5X6B - chains I and J of the 5 polymer chains in the assembly; structure by X-ray diffraction, 2.60 A resolution.

[Chain I (and J)]
Name: O-phospho-L-seryl-tRNA:Cys-tRNA synthase
Source organism: Methanocaldococcus jannaschii DSM 2661
Notes: chain J of this document is another copy of the same molecule, construct and numbering; everything in this record applies to it too
Amino-acid sequence (417 residues; each row starts with the number of its first residue; numbers below 1 keep their minus sign (Met-20 is residue -20)):
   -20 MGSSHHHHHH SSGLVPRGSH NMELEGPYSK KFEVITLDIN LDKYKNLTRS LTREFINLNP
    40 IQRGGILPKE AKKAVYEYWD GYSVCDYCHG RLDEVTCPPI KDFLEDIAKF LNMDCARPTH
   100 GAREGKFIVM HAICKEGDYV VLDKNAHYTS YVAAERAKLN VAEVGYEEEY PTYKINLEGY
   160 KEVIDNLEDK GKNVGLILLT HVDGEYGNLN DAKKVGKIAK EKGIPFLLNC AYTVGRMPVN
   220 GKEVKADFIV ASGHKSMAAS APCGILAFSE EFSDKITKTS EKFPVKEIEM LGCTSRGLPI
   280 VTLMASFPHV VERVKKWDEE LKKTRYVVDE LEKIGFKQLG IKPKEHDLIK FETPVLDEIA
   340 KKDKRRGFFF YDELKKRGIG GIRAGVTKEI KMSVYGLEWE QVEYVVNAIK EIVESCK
Disordered / not traced: -20 to 15, 62-75 (chain J: -20 to 12, 66-72)
Modified positions: Lys234 ((2S)-2-amino-6-[[3-hydroxy-2-methyl-5-(phosphonooxymethyl)pyridin-4-yl]methylideneamino]hexanoic acid; LLP)
What the authors report for this chain:
  - binding site for tRNACys: Asn19, Asp21, Asn25, Arg345, Gly346, Phe347, Gly364
  - specificity-determining residues: Gly346, Phe347, Gly364
  - mutagenesis - G346A, F347A, G364A: decreased binding to tRNACys

[Interface between chain I and chain J]
Pairs across the interface - 148 pairs, chain I then chain J:
  Leu16(I) with Lys88(J)
  Ile18(I) with Asp85(J); Lys88(J)
  Leu20(I) with Phe286(J), hydrophobic; Pro287(J)
  Tyr23(I) with Asp81(J), hydrogen bond (side chain-backbone); Phe82(J), hydrogen bond (side chain-backbone); Asp85(J), hydrogen bond; Met283(J); Pro287(J), hydrophobic
  Leu26(I) with Tyr57(J); Val280(J); Met283(J), hydrophobic
  Thr27(I) with Lys52(J); Glu56(J)
  Arg28(I) with Glu56(J)
  Ser29(I) with Glu56(J); Tyr57(J)
  Thr31(I) with Glu56(J)
  Arg32(I) with Tyr55(J), hydrogen bond (side chain-backbone); Glu56(J); Trp58(J)
  Ile40(I) with Tyr61(J); Val63(J), hydrophobic
  Gln41(I) with Tyr61(J), hydrogen bond (side chain-backbone); Val63(J)
  Gly44(I) with Asp59(J); Gly60(J), hydrogen bond (backbone-backbone)
  Ile45(I) with Asp59(J)
  Leu46(I) with Trp58(J), hydrophobic; Asp59(J), hydrogen bond (backbone-side chain)
  Glu49(I) with Lys24(J)
  Lys51(I) with Trp58(J)
  Val54(I) with Val54(J), hydrophobic; Trp58(J), hydrophobic
  Tyr55(I) with Arg32(J), hydrogen bond (backbone-side chain)
  Glu56(I) with Leu26(J); Thr27(J); Arg28(J); Ser29(J), hydrogen bond (side chain-backbone); Thr31(J), hydrogen bond (backbone-side chain); Arg32(J)
  Tyr57(I) with Leu26(J); Ser29(J), hydrogen bond
  Trp58(I) with Arg32(J); Leu46(J); Lys51(J); Val54(J), hydrophobic; Ser239(J), hydrogen bond (backbone-side chain)
  Asp59(I) with Gln41(J), hydrogen bond (backbone-side chain); Gly44(J); Ile45(J); Leu46(J), hydrogen bond (side chain-backbone)
  Gly60(I) with Gln41(J)
  Phe82(I) with Tyr23(J)
  Asp85(I) with Lys22(J), salt bridge; Tyr23(J), hydrogen bond
  Lys88(I) with Asp17(J), salt bridge
  His99(I) with His99(J); Pro241(J); Arg275(J), hydrogen bond (backbone-side chain)
  Arg102(I) with Tyr61(J); Leu270(J); Cys272(J); Arg275(J)
  Glu103(I) with His99(J), salt bridge; Leu270(J); Arg275(J), salt bridge
  Phe106(I) with Arg135(J)
  Ile107(I) with Arg135(J)
  His110(I) with Arg135(J), hydrogen bond (side chain-backbone); Lys137(J)
  Glu115(I) with Glu115(J)
  Tyr127(I) with Phe262(J), hydrophobic; Lys265(J), hydrogen bond; Gly271(J), hydrogen bond (side chain-backbone)
  Thr128(I) with Leu270(J)
  Tyr130(I) with Lys261(J); Phe262(J), hydrophobic
  Val131(I) with Ser259(J); Ile267(J), hydrophobic; Leu270(J), hydrophobic
  Ala132(I) with Leu270(J), hydrophobic
  Glu134(I) with Ser259(J), hydrogen bond; Glu260(J), hydrogen bond (side chain-backbone); Ile267(J)
  Arg135(I) with Phe106(J); Ile107(J); His110(J), hydrogen bond (backbone-side chain); Ile267(J); Glu268(J), salt bridge; Leu270(J)
  Glu142(I) with Lys261(J)
  His233(I) with Gly60(J); Tyr61(J), hydrogen bond; Arg275(J), hydrogen bond
  Lys234(I) with Tyr61(J); Arg275(J)
  Ala238(I) with Gly60(J)
  Ser239(I) with Trp58(J), hydrogen bond (side chain-backbone); Leu277(J)
  Ala240(I) with Gly60(J); Arg275(J); Gly276(J); Leu277(J), hydrogen bond (backbone-backbone); Pro278(J)
  Pro241(I) with His99(J); Arg275(J); Pro278(J)
  Thr258(I) with Glu134(J)
  Ser259(I) with Val131(J); Glu134(J), hydrogen bond
  Glu260(I) with Glu134(J), hydrogen bond (backbone-side chain)
  Lys261(I) with Tyr130(J); Glu142(J)
  Phe262(I) with Tyr127(J), hydrophobic; Tyr130(J), hydrophobic
  Lys265(I) with Tyr127(J), hydrogen bond
  Ile267(I) with Val131(J), hydrophobic; Glu134(J); Arg135(J)
  Glu268(I) with Arg135(J), salt bridge
  Leu270(I) with Arg102(J), hydrogen bond (backbone-side chain); Glu103(J); Thr128(J); Val131(J), hydrophobic; Ala132(J), hydrophobic; Arg135(J)
  Gly271(I) with Tyr127(J)
  Thr273(I) with Tyr127(J)
  Arg275(I) with Ile40(J); His233(J), hydrogen bond; Lys234(J); Ala240(J)
  Gly276(I) with Ala240(J)
  Leu277(I) with Ser239(J); Ala240(J); Leu277(J), hydrophobic
  Pro278(I) with Ala240(J)
  Met283(I) with Tyr23(J); Leu26(J), hydrophobic
  Ala284(I) with Leu26(J)
  Phe286(I) with Leu20(J), hydrophobic; Tyr23(J)
  Pro287(I) with Leu20(J); Tyr23(J), hydrophobic; Lys24(J)
  Glu291(I) with Thr15(J), hydrogen bond
Other interface residues (no listed pair), chain I (77 interface residues in all): Lys22, Lys24, Asp81, Ser231, Glu266, Cys272, Val280, Val290, Lys294
Other interface residues (no listed pair), chain J (80 interface residues in all): Ile18, Asn19, Ser62, Pro78, Phe89, Thr258, Thr273, Ala284, Val290

[Overview]
Chain I and chain J form an interface of 77 and 80 residues respectively; the contacts include 32 hydrogen
bonds and 6 salt bridges. Polar contacts include Asp85(I)-Lys22(J), Lys88(I)-Asp17(J) and Glu103(I)-His99(J).
The paper reports a binding site for tRNACys at Asn19(I), Asp21(I) and Asn25(I) among others; G346A, F347A and
G364A of chain I reduce binding to tRNACys.
Chain I and chain J are both O-phospho-L-seryl-tRNA:Cys-tRNA synthase (Methanocaldococcus jannaschii DSM
2661); the structure, Crystal structure of SepCysE-SepCysS in complex with tRNACys from Methanocaldococcus
jannaschii, was determined by X-ray diffraction (same publication as 5X6C).
